Entry 8YD8 (X-ray diffraction, 3.11 A resolution); this record covers chains I and J of the 10 polymer chains in the assembly.

[Chain I (and J)]
Molecule: CASP8 and FADD-like apoptosis regulator subunit p43
From: Homo sapiens
Notes: chain J of this document is another copy of the same molecule, construct and numbering; everything in this record applies to it too
UniProtKB: O15519 (CFLAR_HUMAN); residues 1-181 here = UniProt positions 1-181
Sequence (181 residues; numbered 1 to 181; the number before each row is that of its first residue):
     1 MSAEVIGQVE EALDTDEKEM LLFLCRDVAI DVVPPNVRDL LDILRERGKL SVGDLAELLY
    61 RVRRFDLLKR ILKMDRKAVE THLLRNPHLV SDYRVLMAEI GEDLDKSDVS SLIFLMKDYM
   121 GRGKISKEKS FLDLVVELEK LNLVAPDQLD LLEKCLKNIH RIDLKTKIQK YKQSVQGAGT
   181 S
Unresolved in the structure: 122-127, 177-181 (chain J: 122-125, 176-181)
Construct notes: engineered mutation Gly7 (His in O15519)

[How chain I and chain J interact]
Pairs across the interface - 17 pairs, chain I then chain J:
  Glu11(I) - Asp31(J)
  Glu11(I) - Val32(J)
  Glu11(I) - Val33(J)
  Ala12(I) - Val33(J)  hydrophobic
  Glu17(I) - Lys140(J)
  Arg63(I) - Met120(J)
  Arg63(I) - Gly121(J)
  Arg63(I) - Lys140(J)
  Arg63(I) - Leu141(J)
  Arg64(I) - Lys140(J)
  Phe65(I) - Lys140(J)  hydrogen bond (backbone-backbone)
  Phe65(I) - Asn142(J)  hydrogen bond (backbone-side chain)
  Asp66(I) - Glu139(J)
  Asp66(I) - Lys140(J)  hydrogen bond (backbone-backbone)
  Asp66(I) - Asn142(J)
  Arg70(I) - Ile30(J)
  Arg70(I) - Asp31(J)
Interface residues without a listed pair, chain I (10 interface residues in all): Lys69, Glu102
Interface residues without a listed pair, chain J (11 interface residues in all): Ser126

[Overview]
10 residues of chain I face 11 of chain J across their interface; the contacts include 3 hydrogen bonds. Polar
pairs include Phe65(I)-Asn142(J), Phe65(I)-Lys140(J) and Asp66(I)-Lys140(J).
Both chains are CASP8 and FADD-like apoptosis regulator subunit p43 (Homo sapiens). Entry 8YD8 (Structure of
FADD/Caspase-8/cFLIP death effector domain assembly) was determined by X-ray diffraction (same publication as
8YBX and 8YD7).
